PDB entry 7NH6 | X-ray diffraction, 1.28 A resolution | chain AAA

Chain AAA:
Protein: Carbonic anhydrase 2
Source organism: Homo sapiens
Notes: EC 4.2.1.1
UniProt: P00918 (CAH2_HUMAN); the author numbering skips numbers that UniProt does not, so the offset changes along the chain: 1-125 = UniProt 1-125; 127-261 = UniProt 126-260
Chain sequence (260 residues; each row starts with the number of its first residue; note: 1 number in that range is skipped by the numbering (no residue carries it; nothing is unmodelled there)):
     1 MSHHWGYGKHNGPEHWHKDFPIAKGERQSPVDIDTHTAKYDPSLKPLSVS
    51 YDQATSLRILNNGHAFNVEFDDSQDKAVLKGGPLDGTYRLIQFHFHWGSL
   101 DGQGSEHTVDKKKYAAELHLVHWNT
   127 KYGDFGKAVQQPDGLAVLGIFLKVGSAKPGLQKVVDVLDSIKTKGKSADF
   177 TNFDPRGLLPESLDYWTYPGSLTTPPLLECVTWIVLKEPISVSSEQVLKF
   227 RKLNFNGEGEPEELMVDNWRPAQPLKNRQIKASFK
Unresolved in the structure: 1-2
Bound ions: Zn2+: His94, His96, His119 (together with UDE)
Residues lining bound ligands: UDE (3-(3-((1-(2-(hydroxymethyl)-5-(5-methyl-2,4-dioxo-3,4-dihydropyrimidin-1(2H)-yl)tetrahydrofuran-3-yl)-1H-1,2,3-triazol-4-yl)methyl)ureido)benzenesulfonamide): His64, Gln92, His94, His96, Glu106, His119, Val121, Phe131, Gly132, Val135, Leu141, Val143, Ser197, Leu198, Thr199, Thr200, Pro201, Pro202, Leu204, Trp209
Swiss-Prot annotation at these positions:
  - active site: His64 (Proton donor/acceptor)
  - binding site (Zn(2+)): His94, His96, His119
  - binding site (substrate): Thr199, Thr200
  - site: Tyr7 (Fine-tunes the proton-transfer properties of H-64), Asn62 (Fine-tunes the proton-transfer properties of H-64), Asn67 (Fine-tunes the proton-transfer properties of H-64), Gln92 (Involved in the binding of some activators, including histamine and L-histidine)
  - modified residue: Ser2 (N-acetylserine), Ser166 (Phosphoserine), Ser173 (Phosphoserine)

Summary:
Ligands of chain AAA: compound UDE. The Zn2+ site is built by His94, His96 and His119. Curated annotation
(UniProt) lists active-site residue His64, 3 Zn2+-binding residues and substrate-binding residues Thr199 and
Thr200.
Chain AAA is Carbonic anhydrase 2 (Homo sapiens); the structure, Crystal structure of human carbonic anhydrase
II with
3-(3-((1-(2-(hydroxymethyl)-5-(5-methyl-2,4-dioxo-3,4-dihydropyrimidin-1(2H)-yl)tetrahydrofuran-3-yl)-1H-1,2,3-triazol-4-yl)methyl)ureido)benzenesulfonamide,
was determined by X-ray diffraction together with 6YPW from the same study.
